Entry 8VQ8 (X-ray diffraction, 2.01 A resolution); this record covers chains A and D of the 4 polymer chains in the assembly.

[Chain A]
Protein: T cell receptor - LCK1-1 TRAV6-5 alpha chain
Organism: Mus musculus
Sequence (207 residues; numbered 1 to 221; 14 numbers in that range are skipped by the numbering (no residue carries them; nothing is unmodelled there); the number before each row is that of its first residue):
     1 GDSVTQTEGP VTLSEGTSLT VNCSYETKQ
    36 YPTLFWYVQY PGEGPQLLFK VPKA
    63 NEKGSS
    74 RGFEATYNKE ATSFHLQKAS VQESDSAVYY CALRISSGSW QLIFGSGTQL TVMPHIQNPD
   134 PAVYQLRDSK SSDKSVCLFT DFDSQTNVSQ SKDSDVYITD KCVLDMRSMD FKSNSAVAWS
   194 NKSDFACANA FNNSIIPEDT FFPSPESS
Unresolved in the structure: 217-221
Disulfides: Cys23-Cys104, Cys150-Cys200

[Chain D]
Protein: Nucleoprotein, H-2 class II histocompatibility antigen, A beta chain
Organism: Influenza A virus
Notes: fragment: 311-325
UniProt: chimeric construct of P69296, P14483: residues -25 to -13 from P69296 (NCAP_I89A4) positions 311-325 (UniProt number = residue number + 336); residues -13 to 186 from P14483 positions 28-216 (UniProt number = residue number + 30)
Sequence (228 residues; numbered -25 to 195 plus 20 insertion-coded residues; 13 numbers in that range are skipped by the numbering (no residue carries them; nothing is unmodelled there); the number before each row is that of its first residue; a row labelled like -13A--13T holds insertion residues (, then the next letters in order); numbers below 1 keep their minus sign (Gln-25 is residue -25)):
   -25 QVYSLIRPNE NPA
-13A--13T HKGSGGSIEGRGGSGASGDS
     1 ERHFVYQFMG ECYFTNGTQR IRYVTRYIYN REEYVRYDSD VGEHRAVTEL GRPDAEYWNS
    61 QPEILERTRA ELDTVCRHNY EGPETHTSLR RLEQPNVVIS LSRTEALNHH NTLVCSVTDF
   121 YPAKIKVRWF RNGQEETVGV SSTQLIRNGD WTFQVLVMLE MTPRRGEVYT CHVEHPSLKS
   181 PITVEWTGGL EVLFQ
Unresolved in the structure: -13A to -13T, 98-111, 113, 126-139, 156-173, 182, 184-195
Construct notes: linker (-13C to -13Q); expression tag (187-195)
Swiss-Prot annotation at these positions:
  - glycosylation: Asn16 (N-linked (GlcNAc...) asparagine)
Disulfides: Cys12-Cys76
Covalent attachments: N-acetylglucosamine (NAG) linked to Asn16

[Interface between chain A and chain D]
Contacting residue pairs (15; chain A residue first):
  Lys28(A) with Gln-25(D); His78(D)
  Gln29(A) with Val-24(D); Ser-22(D), hydrogen bond; His78(D), hydrogen bond
  Tyr36(A) with Thr74(D)
  Lys55(A) with Glu63(D), salt bridge
  Arg107(A) with Arg67(D)
  Ser109(A) with Ser-22(D); Leu-21(D), hydrogen bond (backbone-backbone)
  Ser110(A) with Leu-21(D)
  Trp113(A) with Leu-21(D), hydrophobic; Ile-20(D); Arg-19(D); Arg67(D)
Also at the interface, not in a pair above, chain A (9 interface residues in all): Gly111
Also at the interface, not in a pair above, chain D (12 interface residues in all): Tyr-23, Asp73

[Overview]
Chain A and chain D form an interface of 9 and 12 residues respectively; the contacts include 3 hydrogen bonds
and 1 salt bridge. Polar pairs include Lys55(A)-Glu63(D), Gln29(A)-Ser-22(D) and Gln29(A)-His78(D).
N-acetylglucosamine is covalently linked to Asn16(D).
Here chain A is T cell receptor - LCK1-1 TRAV6-5 alpha chain (Mus musculus) and chain D is Nucleoprotein, H-2
class II histocompatibility antigen, A beta chain (Influenza A virus). Entry 8VQ8 (Immune receptor complex)
was determined by X-ray diffraction together with 9AUD from the same study.
